8AXK - chains A and G of the 85 polymer chains in the assembly; structure by electron microscopy, 4.05 A resolution (low resolution: residue-level contacts below are approximate; hydrogen-bond / salt-bridge calls are withheld).

[Chain A]
Name: Surface presentation of antigens protein SpaP
From: Shigella flexneri
UniProtKB: P0A1L3 (SPAP_SHIFL); residues 1-216 here = UniProt positions 1-216
Sequence (216 residues; numbered 1 to 216; the number before each row is that of its first residue):
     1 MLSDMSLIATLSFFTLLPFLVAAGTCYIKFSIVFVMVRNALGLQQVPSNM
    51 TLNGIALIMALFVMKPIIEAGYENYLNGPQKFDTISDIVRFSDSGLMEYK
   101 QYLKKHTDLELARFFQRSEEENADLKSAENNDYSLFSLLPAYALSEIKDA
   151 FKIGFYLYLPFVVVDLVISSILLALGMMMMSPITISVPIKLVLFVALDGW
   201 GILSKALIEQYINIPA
Disordered / not traced: 78-93, 121-130, 215-216

[Chain G]
Name: Surface presentation of antigens protein SpaQ
From: Shigella flexneri
UniProtKB: P0A1M4 (SPAQ_SHIFL); numbering as in UniProt (aligned over 1-86)
Sequence (86 residues; row label = number of the first residue in the row):
     1 MSDIVYMGNKALYLILIFSLWPVGIATVIGLSIGLLQTVTQLQEQTLPFG
    51 IKLIGVSISLLLLSGWYGEVLLSFCHEIMFLIKSGV
Disordered / not traced: 86

[Interface between chain A and chain G]
Residue-residue contacts (36):
  Lys152(A) with Asp3(G)
  Ile153(A) with Ile82(G)
  Phe155(A) with Ile4(G)
  Tyr156(A) with Asp3(G); Ile4(G); Met7(G); Ile78(G)
  Leu157(A) with Met79(G); Ile82(G)
  Leu159(A) with Met7(G); Ala11(G); Phe74(G)
  Pro160(A) with Cys75(G); Ile78(G)
  Val163(A) with Ala11(G); Ile15(G)
  Leu166(A) with Ile15(G)
  Val167(A) with Ile15(G); Phe18(G)
  Ser170(A) with Ser19(G)
  Ile171(A) with Val56(G); Leu60(G)
  Ala174(A) with Lys52(G)
  Leu175(A) with Phe49(G); Lys52(G); Leu53(G); Val56(G)
  Leu193(A) with Cys75(G)
  Ala196(A) with Leu72(G)
  Leu197(A) with Leu72(G); Cys75(G); Met79(G)
  Ala206(A) with Lys83(G)
  Gln210(A) with Ile82(G); Lys83(G); Gly85(G)
Other interface residues (no listed pair), chain A (24 interface residues in all): Val164, Gly176, Gly199, Ile202, Leu203
Other interface residues (no listed pair), chain G (25 interface residues in all): Gly8, Val23, Ala26, Leu71, His76

[Summary]
24 residues of chain A and 25 residues of chain G are in contact.
Here chain A is Surface presentation of antigens protein SpaP and chain G is Surface presentation of antigens
protein SpaQ, both from Shigella flexneri. Entry 8AXK (Type 3 secretion system export apparatus core, inner
rod and needle of Shigella flexneri) was determined by electron microscopy (same publication as 8AXL and
8AXN).
